PDB entry 6HH2 | X-ray diffraction, 1.45 A resolution | chain A

[Chain A]
Name: Ras-related protein Rab-7L1
From: Homo sapiens
UniProt: O14966 (RAB7L_HUMAN); numbering as in UniProt (aligned over 1-177)
Sequence (180 residues; numbered -2 to 177; the number before each row is that of its first residue; numbers below 1 keep their minus sign (Gly-2 is residue -2)):
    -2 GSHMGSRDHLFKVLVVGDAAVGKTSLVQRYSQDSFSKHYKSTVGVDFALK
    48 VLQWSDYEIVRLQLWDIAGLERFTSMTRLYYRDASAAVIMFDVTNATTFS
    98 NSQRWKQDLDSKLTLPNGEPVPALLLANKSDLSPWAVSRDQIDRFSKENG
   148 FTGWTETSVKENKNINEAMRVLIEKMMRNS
Unresolved in the structure: -2 to 3
Construct notes: expression tag (-2 to 0); engineered mutation Leu67 (Gln in O14966), Ala84 (Cys in O14966), Ala120 (Cys in O14966), Ser127 (Cys in O14966)
Bound ions: Mg2+: Thr21 (together with GDP)
Residues lining bound ligands: GDP (guanosine-5'-diphosphate): Asp15, Ala16, Ala17, Val18, Gly19, Lys20, Thr21, Ser22, Glu68, Asn125, Lys126, Asp128, Leu129, Ser155, Val156, Lys157
What the authors report for this chain:
  - binding site for GDP: Glu68
  - conformationally variable residues (loop rearrangement): Lys34 to Val40
  - mutagenesis - K37Q: unchanged binding to LRRK2

[In short]
Bound to chain A: GDP. From the paper: a binding site for GDP at Glu68; K37Q leaves binding to LRRK2
unchanged.
Chain A is Ras-related protein Rab-7L1 (Homo sapiens); the structure, Rab29 small GTPase bound to GDP, was
determined by X-ray diffraction together with 6HDU and 6FF8 from the same study.
